Entry 3QJS (X-ray diffraction, 2.80 A resolution); this record covers chains A and C of the 3 polymer chains in the assembly.

== Chain A ==
Protein: Cytochrome c oxidase subunit 1
Organism: Thermus thermophilus
Notes: EC 1.9.3.1
UniProt: Q5SJ79 (COX1_THET8); numbering as in UniProt (aligned over 2-562)
Sequence (568 residues; row label = number of the first residue in the row; numbers below 1 keep their minus sign (Met-5 is residue -5)):
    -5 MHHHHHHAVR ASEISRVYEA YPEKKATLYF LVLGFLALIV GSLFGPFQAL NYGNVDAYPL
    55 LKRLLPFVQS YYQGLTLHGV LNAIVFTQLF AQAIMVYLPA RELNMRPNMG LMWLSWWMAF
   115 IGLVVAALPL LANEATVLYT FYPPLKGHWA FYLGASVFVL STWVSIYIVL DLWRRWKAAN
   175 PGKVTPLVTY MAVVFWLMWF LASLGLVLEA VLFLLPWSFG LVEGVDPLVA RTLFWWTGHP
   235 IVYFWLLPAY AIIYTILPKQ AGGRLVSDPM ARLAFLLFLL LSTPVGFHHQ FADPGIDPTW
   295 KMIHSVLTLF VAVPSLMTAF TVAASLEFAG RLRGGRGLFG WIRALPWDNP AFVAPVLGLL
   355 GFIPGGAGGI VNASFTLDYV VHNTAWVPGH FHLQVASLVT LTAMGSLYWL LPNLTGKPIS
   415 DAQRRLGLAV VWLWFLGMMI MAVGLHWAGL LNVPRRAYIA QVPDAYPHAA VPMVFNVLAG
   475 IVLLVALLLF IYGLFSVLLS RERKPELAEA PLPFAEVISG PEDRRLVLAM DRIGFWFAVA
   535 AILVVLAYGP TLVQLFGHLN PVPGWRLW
Not modelled in the structure: -5 to 5
Sequence notes: expression tag (-5 to 1); conflict Arg258 (Lys in Q5SJ79)
Ion coordination: heme Fe: His72, His386; Cu+: His233, His282, His283 (together with carbon monoxide); heme-as Fe near His384 (its only coordinating residue here)
Ligand contacts:
  - carbon monoxide (CMO): His233, Val236, His282, His283, His384
  - heme-as (HAS): Tyr133, Thr134, Trp229, Val236, Tyr237, Trp239, Leu240, Tyr244, His282, His283, Thr302, Val305, Ala306, Ser309, Leu310, Thr312, Ala313, Val316, Ala317, Leu320, Trp335, Ile336, Val350, Leu353, Leu354, Phe356, Ile357, Gly360, Gly363, Ile364, Asn366, Ala367, Asp372, His376, Asn377, Val381, His384, Phe385, Gln388, Val389, Val393, Arg449, Arg450
  - heme (HEM): Leu32, Ser36, Gly39, Pro40, Gln42, Ala43, Tyr46, Tyr65, Leu69, His72, Gly73, Asn76, Ala77, Phe80, Thr81, Leu132, Tyr133, Pro382, Phe385, His386, Val389, Ala390, Thr394, Trp428, Met432, Met435, Leu439, Arg449, Arg450, Ala451, Leu477
Swiss-Prot annotation at these positions:
  - binding site (Fe(II)-heme a): His72, His386
  - binding site (Cu cation): His233, Tyr237, His282, His283
  - binding site (heme a3): His384
  - cross-link: His233 to Tyr237 (1'-histidyl-3'-tyrosine (His-Tyr))

== Chain C ==
Protein: Cytochrome c oxidase polypeptide 2A
Organism: Thermus thermophilus
Notes: EC 1.9.3.1
UniProt: P82543 (COXA_THET8); residue numbers follow UniProt; this construct covers 1-34
Sequence (34 residues; row label = number of the first residue in the row):
     1 MEEKPKGALA VILVLTLTIL VFWLGVYAVF FARG
Not modelled in the structure: 1
Ligand contacts: heme-as (HAS): Val11, Leu15, Ile19
Swiss-Prot annotation at these positions:
  - modified residue: Met1 (N-formylmethionine)

== How chain A and chain C interact ==
Residue-residue contacts - 43 pairs, chain A then chain C:
  Leu310(A) with Leu15(C), hydrophobic; Ile19(C), hydrophobic
  Ala313(A) with Leu15(C), hydrophobic
  Phe314(A) with Ala8(C), hydrophobic; Ile12(C), hydrophobic
  Ala317(A) with Ala8(C), hydrophobic; Val11(C), hydrophobic
  Ala318(A) with Ala8(C)
  Glu321(A) with Pro5(C); Lys6(C); Gly7(C), hydrogen bond (side chain-backbone); Ala8(C), hydrogen bond (side chain-backbone)
  Arg325(A) with Glu2(C), salt bridge
  Leu332(A) with Lys6(C); Gly7(C)
  Trp335(A) with Gly7(C)
  Ile357(A) with Leu15(C), hydrophobic; Thr18(C)
  Pro358(A) with Thr18(C); Phe22(C)
  Ala361(A) with Thr18(C); Ile19(C), hydrophobic; Phe22(C)
  Gly362(A) with Phe22(C)
  Ile364(A) with Ile19(C), hydrophobic; Trp23(C)
  Val365(A) with Phe22(C); Trp23(C), hydrophobic; Val26(C), hydrophobic
  Ser368(A) with Trp23(C), hydrogen bond
  Thr370(A) with Phe30(C)
  Leu371(A) with Trp23(C); Val26(C), hydrophobic; Tyr27(C), hydrophobic
  Val374(A) with Val26(C), hydrophobic; Val29(C), hydrophobic; Phe30(C), hydrophobic; Arg33(C), hydrogen bond (backbone-side chain)
  Trp380(A) with Phe22(C), hydrophobic; Val26(C), hydrophobic
  His440(A) with Phe22(C)
  Leu444(A) with Arg33(C), hydrogen bond (backbone-side chain)
  Asn446(A) with Arg33(C)
Other interface residues (no listed pair), chain A (25 interface residues in all): Phe333, Tyr373
Other interface residues (no listed pair), chain C (20 interface residues in all): Lys4, Leu9, Ala10

== In short ==
25 residues of chain A and 20 residues of chain C are in contact; the contacts include 5 hydrogen bonds and 1
salt bridge. Polar contacts include Arg325(A)-Glu2(C), Glu321(A)-Gly7(C) and Glu321(A)-Ala8(C). Heme-as is
bound between chain A and chain C.
Here chain A is Cytochrome c oxidase subunit 1 and chain C is Cytochrome c oxidase polypeptide 2A, both from
Thermus thermophilus. Entry 3QJS (The structure of and photolytic induced changes of carbon monoxide binding
to the cytochrome ba3-oxidase from ...) was determined by X-ray diffraction (same publication as 3QJQ, 3QJR,
3QJT, 3QJU and 3QJV).
